PDB entry 7P3W | electron microscopy, 4.30 A resolution (low resolution: residue-level contacts below are approximate; hydrogen-bond / salt-bridge calls are withheld) | chains C and D of the 22 polymer chains in the assembly

Chain C:
Molecule: ATP synthase subunit alpha
Source organism: Acinetobacter baumannii (strain ATCC 17978 / CIP 53.77 / LMG 1025 / NCDC KC755 / 5377)
Notes: EC 7.1.2.2
UniProtKB: A3M142 (ATPA_ACIBT); residues 1-514 here = UniProt positions 1-514
Sequence (514 residues; row label = number of the first residue in the row):
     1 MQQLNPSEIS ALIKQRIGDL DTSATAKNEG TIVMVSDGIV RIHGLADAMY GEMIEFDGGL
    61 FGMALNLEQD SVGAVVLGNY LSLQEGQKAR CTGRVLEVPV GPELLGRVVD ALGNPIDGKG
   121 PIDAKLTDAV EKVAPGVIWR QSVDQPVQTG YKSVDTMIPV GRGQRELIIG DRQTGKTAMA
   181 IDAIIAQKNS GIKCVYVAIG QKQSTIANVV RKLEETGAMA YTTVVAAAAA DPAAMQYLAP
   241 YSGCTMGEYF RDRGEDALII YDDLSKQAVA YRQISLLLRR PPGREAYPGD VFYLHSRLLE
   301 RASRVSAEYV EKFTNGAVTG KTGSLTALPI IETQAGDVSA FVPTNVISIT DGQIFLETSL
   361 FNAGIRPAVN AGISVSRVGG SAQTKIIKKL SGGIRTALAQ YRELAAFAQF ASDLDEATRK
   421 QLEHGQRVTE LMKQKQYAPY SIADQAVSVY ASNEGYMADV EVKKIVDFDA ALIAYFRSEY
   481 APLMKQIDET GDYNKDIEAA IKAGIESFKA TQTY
Unresolved in the structure: 1-5
Metal / ion sites: Mg2+: T177 (together with ATP)
Ligand contacts: ATP (adenosine-5'-triphosphate): R172, Q173, T174, G175, K176, T177, A178, F361, R366, Q434, K435, Q436
Curated features (UniProtKB/Swiss-Prot):
  - binding site (ATP): G170 to T177
  - site: S374 (Required for activity)

Chain D:
Molecule: ATP synthase subunit beta
Source organism: Acinetobacter baumannii (strain ATCC 17978 / CIP 53.77 / LMG 1025 / NCDC KC755 / 5377)
Notes: EC 7.1.2.2
UniProtKB: A3M144 (ATPB_ACIBT); numbering as in UniProt (aligned over 1-464)
Sequence (464 residues; row label = number of the first residue in the row):
     1 MSSGRIIQII GAVIDVEFER TSVPKIYDAL QVDGTETTLE VQQQLGDGVV RTIAMGSTEG
    61 LKRGLTVTST NAPISVPVGT ATLGRIMDVL GRPIDEAGPV ATEERLPIHR QAPSYAEQAA
   121 STDLLETGIK VIDLLCPFAK GGKVGLFGGA GVGKTVNMME LINNIAKAHS GLSVFAGVGE
   181 RTREGNDFYH EMKDSNVLDK VAMVYGQMNE PPGNRLRVAL TGLTMAEYFR DEKDENGKGR
   241 DVLLFVDNIY RYTLAGTEVS ALLGRMPSAV GYQPTLAEEM GVLQERITST KSGSITSIQA
   301 VYVPADDLTD PSPATTFAHL DATVVLSRDI ASSGIYPAID PLDSTSRQLD PLVVGQEHYE
   361 IARAVQNVLQ RYKELKDIIA ILGMDELAEE DKLVVYRARK IQRFFSQPFH VAEVFTGAPG
   421 KLVPLKETIR GFKGLLAGEY DHIPEQAFYM VGGIDEVIAK AEKL
Unresolved in the structure: 1
Curated features (UniProtKB/Swiss-Prot):
  - binding site (ATP): G148 to T155

Interface between chain C and chain D:
Residue-residue contacts (57):
  V33(C) - G46(D)
  M34(C) - Q44(D)
  M34(C) - L45(D)
  V35(C) - Q43(D)
  V35(C) - Q44(D)
  S36(C) - Q43(D)
  L81(C) - Y27(D)
  L83(C) - Q44(D)
  Q84(C) - K25(D)
  Q84(C) - Q44(D)
  E85(C) - Q44(D)
  E85(C) - G46(D)
  E85(C) - D47(D)
  E85(C) - G48(D)
  I116(C) - Y115(D)
  R172(C) - A314(D)
  R172(C) - F317(D)
  Q173(C) - F317(D)
  Q173(C) - R347(D)
  Q201(C) - E285(D)
  K202(C) - E285(D)
  K202(C) - A318(D)
  K202(C) - H319(D)
  K202(C) - L320(D)
  K202(C) - D321(D)
  K202(C) - R347(D)
  Q203(C) - P113(D)
  Q203(C) - S114(D)
  Q203(C) - Y115(D)
  Q203(C) - Q118(D)
  Q203(C) - E285(D)
  S204(C) - Q118(D)
  I206(C) - Y115(D)
  A207(C) - Y115(D)
  N208(C) - T122(D)
  V210(C) - Y115(D)
  R211(C) - A119(D)
  R211(C) - A120(D)
  R211(C) - S121(D)
  R211(C) - T122(D)
  K212(C) - L352(D)
  A228(C) - E285(D)
  A229(C) - G281(D)
  A229(C) - E285(D)
  A230(C) - E285(D)
  D231(C) - E278(D)
  Q273(C) - P274(D)
  Q273(C) - T275(D)
  Q273(C) - E278(D)
  L276(C) - M266(D)
  L276(C) - P267(D)
  L276(C) - P274(D)
  R279(C) - G264(D)
  R279(C) - M266(D)
  Q334(C) - T309(D)
  R366(C) - Y359(D)
  R366(C) - R363(D)
Also at the interface, not in a pair above, chain C (35 interface residues in all): D37, N79, T205, A233, A335
Also at the interface, not in a pair above, chain D (41 interface residues in all): V23, I26, Q111, A112, R265, L308

In short:
35 residues of chain C face 41 of chain D across their interface. Bound to chain C: ATP. UniProt lists 8
ATP-binding residues on chain C; 8 ATP-binding residues on chain D.
Chain C is ATP synthase subunit alpha and chain D is ATP synthase subunit beta, both from Acinetobacter
baumannii (strain ATCC 17978 / CIP 53.77 / LMG 1025 / NCDC KC755 / 5377); the structure, F1Fo-ATP synthase
from Acinetobacter baumannii (state 3), was determined by electron microscopy, deposited together with 7P2Y
and 7P3N.
